6YR4 - chains A and D of the 6 polymer chains in the assembly; structure by X-ray diffraction, 1.85 A resolution.

Chain A (and D):
Name: Putative iron-dependent peroxidase
Organism: Streptomyces lividans 1326
Notes: chain D of this document is another copy of the same molecule, construct and numbering; everything in this record applies to it too
Reference sequence: A0A1H2DDB9 (A0A1H2DDB9_9ACTN); residues 1-316 here = UniProt positions 1-316
Amino-acid sequence (316 residues; row label = number of the first residue in the row):
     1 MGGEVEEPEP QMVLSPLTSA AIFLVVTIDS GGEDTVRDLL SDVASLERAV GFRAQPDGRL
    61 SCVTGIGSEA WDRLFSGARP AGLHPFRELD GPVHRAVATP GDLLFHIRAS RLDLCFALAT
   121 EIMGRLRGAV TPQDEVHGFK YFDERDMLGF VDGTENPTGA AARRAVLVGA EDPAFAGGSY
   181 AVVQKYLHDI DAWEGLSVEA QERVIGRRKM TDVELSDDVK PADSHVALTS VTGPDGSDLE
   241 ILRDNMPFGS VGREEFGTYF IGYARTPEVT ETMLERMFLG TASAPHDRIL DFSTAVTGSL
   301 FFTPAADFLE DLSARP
Disordered / not traced: 1-6, 313-316 (chain D: 1-7, 311-316)
Ion coordination: Mg2+ near Asp191 (its only coordinating residue here); heme Fe near His225 (its only coordinating residue here)
Ligand contacts: heme / oxygen atom: Asp146, Leu148, Phe150, Val151, Asp152, Gly153, Thr154, Glu155, Gln184, Tyr186, His188, Ile205, Arg207, His225, Val226, Thr229, Ser230, Ile241, Arg243, Asn245, Thr258, Phe260, Thr270, Met273, Leu274, Met277, Ile289, Ser293
From the paper describing this entry:
  - mutagenesis - D152A: unchanged catalytic activity
  - mutagenesis - R243A: decreased catalytic activity
  - binding site for oxygen atom: Arg243, Asn245
  - catalytic residues: Arg243

Interface between chain A and chain D:
Contacting residue pairs (12):
  Arg145(A) - Met210(D)
  Gly149(A) - Met210(D)
  Ser197(A) - Glu199(D)
  Val198(A) - Val198(D)  hydrophobic
  Val198(A) - Glu199(D)  hydrogen bond (backbone-side chain)
  Glu199(A) - Ser197(D)
  Glu199(A) - Val198(D)  hydrogen bond (side chain-backbone)
  Glu199(A) - Glu199(D)
  Lys209(A) - Met210(D)
  Met210(A) - Arg145(D)
  Met210(A) - Gly149(D)
  Met210(A) - Lys209(D)

Overview:
The chain A/chain D interface involves 7 residues from each chain, with 2 hydrogen bonds. The hydrogen-bonded
pair is Val198(A)-Glu199(D). Ligands of chain A: heme / oxygen atom. From the paper: the catalytic residue
Arg243(A); R243A of chain A reduces catalytic activity.
Both chains are Putative iron-dependent peroxidase (Streptomyces lividans 1326). Entry 6YR4 (Dye-type
peroxidase DtpB in the ferryl state: Spectroscopically Validated composite structure) was determined by X-ray
diffraction (same publication as 6YRC, 6YRD and 6YRJ).
